Entry 6RZW (electron microscopy, 18.80 A resolution (very low resolution: no residue pairs are listed; an interface is given only as per-side residue counts)); this record covers chains I and J of the 10 polymer chains in the assembly.

# Chain I (and J)
Protein: Putative mitochondrial dynamin protein
Source organism: Chaetomium thermophilum var. thermophilum DSM 1495
Notes: chain J of this document is another copy of the same molecule, construct and numbering; everything in this record applies to it too
UniProtKB: G0SGC7 (G0SGC7_CHATD); numbering as in UniProt (aligned over 219-913)
Chain sequence (695 residues; each row starts with the number of its first residue):
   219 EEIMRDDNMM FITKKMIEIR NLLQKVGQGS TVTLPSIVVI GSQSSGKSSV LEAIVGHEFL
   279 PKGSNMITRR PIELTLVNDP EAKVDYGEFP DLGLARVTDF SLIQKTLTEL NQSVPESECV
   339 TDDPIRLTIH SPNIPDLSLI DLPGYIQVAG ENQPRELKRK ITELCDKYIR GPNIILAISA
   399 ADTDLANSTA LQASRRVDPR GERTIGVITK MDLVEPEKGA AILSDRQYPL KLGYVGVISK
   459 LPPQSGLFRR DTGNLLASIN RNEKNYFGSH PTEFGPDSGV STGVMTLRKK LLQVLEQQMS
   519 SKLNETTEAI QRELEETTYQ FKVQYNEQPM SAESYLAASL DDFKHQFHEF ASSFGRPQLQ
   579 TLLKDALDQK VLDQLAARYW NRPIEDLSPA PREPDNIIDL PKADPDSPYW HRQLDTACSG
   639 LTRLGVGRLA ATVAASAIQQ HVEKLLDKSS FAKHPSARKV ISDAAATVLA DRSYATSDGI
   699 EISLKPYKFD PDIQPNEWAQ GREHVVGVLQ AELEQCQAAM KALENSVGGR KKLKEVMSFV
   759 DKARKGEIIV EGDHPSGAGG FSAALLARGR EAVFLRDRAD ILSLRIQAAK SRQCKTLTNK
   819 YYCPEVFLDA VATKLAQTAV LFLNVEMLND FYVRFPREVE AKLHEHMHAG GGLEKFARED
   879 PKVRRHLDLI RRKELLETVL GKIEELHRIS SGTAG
Not modelled in the structure: 219-223, 333-338, 365-374, 459-470, 911-913
Cystine bridges: C812-C821
Curated features (UniProtKB/Swiss-Prot):
  - region: G259 to S266 (G1 motif), I285 to R287 (G2 motif), D359 to G362 (G3 motif), T427 to D430 (G4 motif), I456 to L459 (G5 motif)
  - binding site (GTP): S262, G264, K265, S266, S267, G281, K428, D430, S457
  - binding site (Mg(2+)): S266, T286, D359
  - mutagenesis: D559 (D559A: Impaired mitochondrial morphology), K562 (K562A: Impaired mitochondrial morphology), F840 (F840D: Abolished GTPase activity)
From the paper describing this entry:
  - mutagenesis - Y537A, D559A, K562A, R646A: unchanged binding to liposome
  - mutagenesis - Y537A, D559A, K562A, R646A: unchanged catalytic activity on liposome

# How chain I and chain J interact
At this resolution (19 A) residue pairs are not listed: 13 residues of chain I and 13 of chain J lie at the interface.

# Summary
Chain I and chain J each contribute 13 residues to their interface. From the paper: Y537A, D559A and K562A of
chain I, among others, leave binding to liposome unchanged; Y537A, D559A and K562A of chain I, among others,
leave catalytic activity on liposome unchanged.
Both chains are Putative mitochondrial dynamin protein (Chaetomium thermophilum var. thermophilum DSM 1495).
Entry 6RZW (Structure of s-Mgm1 decorating the inner surface of tubulated lipid membranes in the GTPgammaS
bound state) was determined by electron microscopy, deposited together with 6RZT, 6RZU, 6RZV and 6QL4.
